3AYA - chain A; structure by X-ray diffraction, 2.00 A resolution.

# Chain A
Protein: Galectin-3
Source organism: Homo sapiens
Notes: fragment: c-terminal domain
Reference sequence: P17931 (LEG3_HUMAN); residue numbers follow UniProt; this construct covers 117-250
Sequence (135 residues; each row starts with the number of its first residue):
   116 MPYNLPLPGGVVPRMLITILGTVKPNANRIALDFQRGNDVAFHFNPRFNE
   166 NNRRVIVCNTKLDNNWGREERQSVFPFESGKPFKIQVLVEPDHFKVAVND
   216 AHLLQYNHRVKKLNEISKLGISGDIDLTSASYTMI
Differences from the reference sequence: expression tag (116)
Curated features (UniProtKB/Swiss-Prot):
  - motif: Lys-226 to Asp-241 (Nuclear export signal)
  - binding site (a beta-D-galactoside): Trp-181 to Gln-187
  - modified residue: Ser-188 (Phosphoserine)
What the authors report for this chain:
  - binding site for beta-D-galactopyranose: His-158, Asn-160, Arg-162, Asn-174, Trp-181, Glu-184
  - binding site for 2-acetamido-2-deoxy-alpha-D-galactopyranose: Glu-165, Arg-186
  - contacts within the chain: Glu-165/Arg-186 (hydrogen bond)

# In short
Curated annotation (UniProt) lists 7 beta-D-galactoside-binding residues. From the paper: a binding site for
beta-D-galactopyranose at His-158, Asn-160 and Arg-162 among others; a binding site for
2-acetamido-2-deoxy-alpha-D-galactopyranose at Glu-165 and Arg-186.
Chain A is Galectin-3 (Homo sapiens); the structure, Crystal structure of galectin-3 CRD domian complexed with
Thomsen-Friedenreich antigen, was determined by X-ray diffraction (same publication as 3AYC, 3AYD and 3AYE).
